Entry 2ZHY (X-ray diffraction, 1.80 A resolution); this record covers chains B and C of the 3 polymer chains in the assembly.

# Chain B (and C)
Name: ATP:cob(I)alamin adenosyltransferase, putative
Organism: Burkholderia thailandensis
Notes: EC 2.5.1.17; chain C of this document is another copy of the same molecule, construct and numbering; everything in this record applies to it too
UniProtKB: Q2SZ09 (Q2SZ09_BURTA); residues 1-183 here = UniProt positions 1-183
Amino-acid sequence (183 residues; numbered 1 to 183; the number before each row is that of its first residue):
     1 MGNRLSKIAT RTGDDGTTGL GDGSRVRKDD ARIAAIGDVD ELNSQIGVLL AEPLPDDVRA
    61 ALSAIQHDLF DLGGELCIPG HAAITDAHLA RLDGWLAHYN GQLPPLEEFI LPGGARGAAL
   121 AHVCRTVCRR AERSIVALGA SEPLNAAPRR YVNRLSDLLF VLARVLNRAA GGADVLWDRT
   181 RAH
Disordered / not traced: 1-5, 177-183 (chain C: 1-4, 172-183)

# Chain B / chain C interface
Pairs across the interface - 62 pairs, chain B then chain C:
  Asp86(B) - Ser6(C)  hydrogen bond
  Asp86(B) - Lys7(C)  salt bridge
  Asp86(B) - Ile8(C)
  Ala90(B) - Ile8(C)  hydrophobic
  Asp93(B) - Ile8(C)
  Asp93(B) - Arg11(C)
  Leu96(B) - Arg11(C)
  Phe109(B) - Phe70(C)  hydrophobic
  Leu111(B) - Gln66(C)
  Leu111(B) - His67(C)
  Leu111(B) - Phe70(C)  hydrophobic
  Pro112(B) - Asn43(C)
  Pro112(B) - Ser44(C)
  Pro112(B) - Gly47(C)
  Pro112(B) - Gln66(C)  hydrogen bond (backbone-side chain)
  Gly114(B) - Ala51(C)
  Arg116(B) - Ala51(C)  hydrogen bond (side chain-backbone)
  Arg116(B) - Glu52(C)  salt bridge
  Ala119(B) - Gly47(C)
  Ala119(B) - Val48(C)  hydrophobic
  Leu120(B) - Val48(C)  hydrophobic
  His122(B) - Ser44(C)  hydrogen bond (backbone-side chain)
  Val123(B) - Ser44(C)
  Val123(B) - Gln45(C)
  Val123(B) - Val48(C)  hydrophobic
  Arg125(B) - Asp40(C)  salt bridge
  Arg125(B) - Ser44(C)  hydrogen bond
  Thr126(B) - Asp40(C)
  Thr126(B) - Glu41(C)
  Thr126(B) - Ser44(C)
  Arg129(B) - Lys28(C)
  Arg130(B) - Glu41(C)  salt bridge
  Arg130(B) - Arg130(C)
  Glu132(B) - Lys28(C)  salt bridge
  Arg133(B) - Lys28(C)
  Arg133(B) - Asp29(C)
  Arg133(B) - Ile33(C)
  Arg133(B) - Ala34(C)
  Arg133(B) - Gly37(C)
  Arg133(B) - Asp38(C)  salt bridge
  Val136(B) - Gly16(C)
  Val136(B) - Arg27(C)
  Ala137(B) - Asp29(C)
  Ala140(B) - Arg27(C)
  Arg149(B) - Asp14(C)  hydrogen bond (side chain-backbone)
  Arg149(B) - Asp15(C)
  Arg149(B) - Gly16(C)
  Arg150(B) - Ser6(C)  hydrogen bond
  Arg150(B) - Ile8(C)  hydrogen bond (side chain-backbone)
  Arg150(B) - Ala9(C)  hydrogen bond (side chain-backbone)
  Arg150(B) - Thr10(C)
  Arg150(B) - Asp14(C)  salt bridge
  Asn153(B) - Thr12(C)
  Asn153(B) - Gly13(C)
  Asn153(B) - Asp14(C)  hydrogen bond (side chain-backbone)
  Asn153(B) - Lys28(C)
  Arg154(B) - Ile8(C)
  Arg154(B) - Ala9(C)  hydrogen bond (side chain-backbone)
  Arg154(B) - Arg11(C)
  Arg154(B) - Asp14(C)  salt bridge
  Asp157(B) - Arg11(C)  salt bridge
  Leu176(B) - His67(C)
Also at the interface, not in a pair above, chain B (33 interface residues in all): Gln45, Leu89, Ile110, Gly113, Val127
Also at the interface, not in a pair above, chain C (33 interface residues in all): Leu5, Arg116

# In short
The chain B/chain C interface involves 33 residues from each chain; the contacts include 11 hydrogen bonds and
9 salt bridges. Among the polar pairs are Asp86(B)-Lys7(C), Arg116(B)-Glu52(C) and Arg125(B)-Asp40(C).
Chain B and chain C are both ATP:cob(I)alamin adenosyltransferase, putative (Burkholderia thailandensis); the
structure, Crystal structure of a pduO-type ATP:cobalamin adenosyltransferase from Burkholderia thailandensis,
was determined by X-ray diffraction together with 2ZHZ from the same study.
